8FOA - chains A and D of the 4 polymer chains in the assembly; structure by electron microscopy, 2.66 A resolution.

Chain A (and D):
Name: Transient receptor potential cation channel subfamily V member 6
Source organism: Homo sapiens
Notes: chain D of this document is another copy of the same molecule, construct and numbering; everything in this record applies to it too
UniProtKB: Q9H1D0 (TRPV6_HUMAN); residues 1-725 here correspond to UniProt positions 41-765 (UniProt number = residue number + 40)
Amino-acid sequence (725 residues; numbered 1 to 725; the number before each row is that of its first residue):
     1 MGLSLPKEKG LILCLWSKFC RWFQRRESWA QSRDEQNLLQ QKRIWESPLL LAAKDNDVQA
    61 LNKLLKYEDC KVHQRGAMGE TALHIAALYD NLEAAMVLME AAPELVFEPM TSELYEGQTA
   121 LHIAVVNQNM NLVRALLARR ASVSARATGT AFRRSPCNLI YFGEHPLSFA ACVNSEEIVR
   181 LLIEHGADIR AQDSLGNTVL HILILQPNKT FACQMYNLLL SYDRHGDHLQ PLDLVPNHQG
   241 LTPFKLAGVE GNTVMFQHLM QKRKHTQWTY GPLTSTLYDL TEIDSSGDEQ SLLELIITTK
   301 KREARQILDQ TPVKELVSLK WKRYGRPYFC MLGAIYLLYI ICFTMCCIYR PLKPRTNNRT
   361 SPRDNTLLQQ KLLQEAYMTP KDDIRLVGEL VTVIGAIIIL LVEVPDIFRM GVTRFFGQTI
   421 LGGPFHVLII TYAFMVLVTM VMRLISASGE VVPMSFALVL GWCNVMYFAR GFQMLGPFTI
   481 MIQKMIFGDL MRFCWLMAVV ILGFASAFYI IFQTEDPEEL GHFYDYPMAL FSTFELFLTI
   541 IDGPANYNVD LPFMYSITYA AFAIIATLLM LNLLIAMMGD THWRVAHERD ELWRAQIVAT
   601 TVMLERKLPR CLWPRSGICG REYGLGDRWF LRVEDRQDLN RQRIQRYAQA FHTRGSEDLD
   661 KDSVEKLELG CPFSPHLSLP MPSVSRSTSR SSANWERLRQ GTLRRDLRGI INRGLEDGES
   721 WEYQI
Disordered / not traced: 1-26, 639-725
Curated features (UniProtKB/Swiss-Prot):
  - region: Glu-93 to Pro-103 (Interaction with calmodulin), Val-598 to Val-602 (Interaction with S100A10), Ser-691 to Ile-711 (Interaction with calmodulin)
  - motif: Ile-541 to Ala-545 (Selectivity filter)
  - binding site (Ca(2+)): Asp-542
  - modified residue: Tyr-161 (Phosphotyrosine), Thr-702 (Phosphothreonine)
  - glycosylation: Asn-358 (N-linked (GlcNAc...) asparagine)
Ion coordination: Ca2+: Asp-542 (shared with 1 residue of chain B; 1 residue of chain C; Asp-542(D) of chain D); Zn2+: His-582, His-587 (shared with His-587(D) of chain D)
Ligand contacts:
  - genistein (GEN), molecule 1: Met-570, Leu-571, Leu-573, Leu-574
  - genistein (GEN), molecule 2: Ile-575, Met-578, Gly-579
What the authors report for this chain:
  - conformationally variable residues (helix shift): Trp-495, Leu-574, Met-578
  - binding site for genistein: Met-570, Leu-571, Leu-574, Met-578, Gly-579, His-582, Trp-583, Ala-586
  - Zn2+ coordination: His-582, His-587
  - binding site for genistein: Ile-575, Trp-583 (from molecular simulation)
  - Ca2+ coordination: Asp-542

Chain A / chain D interface:
Residue-residue contacts (125):
  Glu-27(A) / Arg-323(D)  salt bridge
  Gln-31(A) / Arg-323(D)
  Gln-31(A) / Ile-618(D)
  Arg-33(A) / Glu-634(D)  salt bridge
  Asp-34(A) / Ile-618(D)
  Asp-34(A) / Arg-632(D)  salt bridge
  Glu-35(A) / Tyr-623(D)
  Asn-37(A) / Gln-267(D)
  Asn-37(A) / Trp-268(D)
  Asn-37(A) / Arg-632(D)  hydrogen bond
  Leu-38(A) / Gln-267(D)
  Leu-38(A) / Ile-618(D)  hydrophobic
  Leu-38(A) / Tyr-623(D)
  Leu-39(A) / Tyr-623(D)
  Gln-41(A) / Gln-267(D)
  Lys-42(A) / Glu-622(D)  hydrogen bond (side chain-backbone)
  Lys-42(A) / Tyr-623(D)
  Trp-45(A) / Gly-624(D)
  Trp-45(A) / Leu-625(D)  hydrophobic
  Leu-88(A) / Trp-268(D)  hydrophobic
  Leu-88(A) / Thr-269(D)
  Tyr-89(A) / Gln-267(D)  hydrogen bond (side chain-backbone)
  Gln-118(A) / Tyr-270(D)  hydrogen bond
  Val-126(A) / Tyr-270(D)
  Val-126(A) / Gly-271(D)
  Asn-127(A) / Thr-269(D)
  Asn-127(A) / Tyr-270(D)
  Asn-127(A) / Gly-271(D)  hydrogen bond (side chain-backbone)
  Phe-152(A) / Tyr-270(D)
  Leu-159(A) / Leu-273(D)  hydrophobic
  Leu-159(A) / Glu-634(D)
  Leu-159(A) / Asp-635(D)
  Leu-159(A) / Arg-636(D)
  Ile-160(A) / Leu-273(D)  hydrophobic
  Ile-160(A) / Arg-636(D)
  Phe-162(A) / Pro-272(D)  hydrophobic
  Phe-162(A) / Arg-636(D)
  Pro-207(A) / Arg-636(D)
  Asp-489(A) / Phe-478(D)
  Arg-492(A) / Met-474(D)  hydrogen bond (side chain-backbone)
  Arg-492(A) / Leu-475(D)
  Arg-492(A) / Phe-478(D)
  Phe-493(A) / Phe-478(D)
  Leu-496(A) / Met-466(D)
  Leu-496(A) / Leu-475(D)  hydrophobic
  Leu-496(A) / Thr-479(D)
  Val-499(A) / Trp-462(D)
  Val-499(A) / Val-465(D)  hydrophobic
  Val-500(A) / Met-466(D)  hydrophobic
  Leu-502(A) / Trp-462(D)  hydrophobic
  Gly-503(A) / Leu-458(D)
  Gly-503(A) / Val-459(D)
  Gly-503(A) / Trp-462(D)
  Phe-504(A) / Val-459(D)  hydrophobic
  Ser-506(A) / Thr-344(D)
  Ser-506(A) / Leu-458(D)
  Tyr-509(A) / Ile-348(D)  hydrophobic
  Ile-510(A) / Cys-347(D)
  Ile-510(A) / Arg-350(D)  hydrogen bond (backbone-side chain)
  Ile-510(A) / Val-451(D)
  Ile-510(A) / Met-454(D)  hydrophobic
  Ile-510(A) / Ser-455(D)
  Ile-510(A) / Leu-458(D)  hydrophobic
  Ile-511(A) / Val-451(D)  hydrophobic
  Ile-511(A) / Ser-455(D)
  Gln-513(A) / Cys-347(D)
  Gln-513(A) / Ile-348(D)  hydrogen bond (side chain-backbone)
  Gln-513(A) / Arg-350(D)  hydrogen bond
  Gln-513(A) / Leu-352(D)
  Gln-513(A) / Leu-368(D)
  Thr-514(A) / Leu-352(D)
  Thr-514(A) / Thr-366(D)
  Thr-514(A) / Leu-367(D)  hydrogen bond (backbone-backbone)
  Thr-514(A) / Leu-368(D)  hydrogen bond (backbone-backbone)
  Glu-515(A) / Asn-365(D)
  Glu-515(A) / Thr-366(D)
  Asp-516(A) / Asn-365(D)  hydrogen bond (backbone-backbone)
  Asp-516(A) / Leu-367(D)
  Glu-519(A) / Asn-365(D)  hydrogen bond
  Tyr-526(A) / Ile-348(D)  hydrophobic
  Asp-542(A) / Ile-540(D)
  Asp-542(A) / Asp-542(D)
  Gly-543(A) / Ile-540(D)  hydrogen bond (backbone-backbone)
  Tyr-547(A) / Arg-363(D)  hydrogen bond (backbone-side chain)
  Tyr-547(A) / Gly-521(D)
  Tyr-547(A) / His-522(D)  hydrogen bond
  Tyr-547(A) / Met-528(D)  hydrophobic
  Tyr-547(A) / Ser-532(D)  hydrogen bond
  Tyr-547(A) / Ile-541(D)
  Asn-548(A) / Arg-363(D)
  Asn-548(A) / Glu-518(D)
  Val-549(A) / Arg-363(D)
  Val-549(A) / Asn-365(D)
  Asp-550(A) / Arg-363(D)  salt bridge
  Met-554(A) / Ser-455(D)
  Met-554(A) / Phe-456(D)  hydrophobic
  Ser-556(A) / Phe-531(D)
  Tyr-559(A) / Glu-535(D)
  Tyr-559(A) / Ile-540(D)
  Ala-560(A) / Phe-534(D)  hydrophobic
  Ala-563(A) / Leu-538(D)  hydrophobic
  Ala-563(A) / Ile-540(D)  hydrophobic
  Ile-564(A) / Phe-534(D)  hydrophobic
  Leu-568(A) / Leu-490(D)  hydrophobic
  Leu-568(A) / Met-577(D)  hydrophobic
  Leu-569(A) / Ile-482(D)  hydrophobic
  Leu-571(A) / Leu-573(D)  hydrophobic
  Leu-571(A) / Leu-574(D)  hydrophobic
  Asn-572(A) / Ile-482(D)  hydrogen bond (side chain-backbone)
  Asn-572(A) / Met-577(D)
  Leu-573(A) / Ile-482(D)  hydrophobic
  Ile-575(A) / Met-577(D)
  Ile-575(A) / Met-578(D)  hydrophobic
  Ala-576(A) / Met-481(D)
  Ala-576(A) / Ile-482(D)  hydrophobic
  Met-578(A) / Met-578(D)  hydrophobic
  Gly-579(A) / Met-481(D)
  Gly-579(A) / Ala-586(D)
  Asp-580(A) / Arg-589(D)  salt bridge
  His-582(A) / Trp-583(D)
  His-582(A) / His-587(D)  hydrogen bond
  Trp-583(A) / Ala-586(D)
  Trp-583(A) / His-587(D)
  Trp-583(A) / Arg-589(D)
  His-587(A) / His-587(D)  hydrogen bond
Other interface residues (no listed pair), chain A (75 interface residues in all): Gln-40, Tyr-115, His-122, Ile-123, Phe-169, Gln-206, Trp-495, Ala-507, Thr-539, Thr-567
Other interface residues (no listed pair), chain D (71 interface residues in all): Leu-277, Pro-362, Asp-364, Val-452, Lys-484, Met-485, Tyr-524, His-582

In short:
75 residues of chain A and 71 residues of chain D are in contact, with 20 hydrogen bonds and 5 salt bridges.
Polar pairs include Glu-27(A)/Arg-323(D), Arg-33(A)/Glu-634(D) and Asp-34(A)/Arg-632(D). Chain A binds
genistein. The paper reports a binding site for genistein at Met-570(A), Leu-571(A) and Leu-574(A) among
others; Zn2+ coordination by His-582(A) and His-587(A).
Both chains are Transient receptor potential cation channel subfamily V member 6 (Homo sapiens). Entry 8FOA
(Cryo-EM structure of human TRPV6 in complex with the natural phytoestrogen genistein) was determined by
electron microscopy, deposited together with 8FOB.
